4L0S - chains A and C; structure by X-ray diffraction, 1.90 A resolution.

[Chain A]
Molecule: Tankyrase-2
From: Homo sapiens
Notes: EC 2.4.2.30; fragment: C-terminal fragment
UniProtKB: Q9H2K2 (TNKS2_HUMAN); numbering as in UniProt (aligned over 946-1113)
Chain sequence (191 residues; each row starts with the number of its first residue):
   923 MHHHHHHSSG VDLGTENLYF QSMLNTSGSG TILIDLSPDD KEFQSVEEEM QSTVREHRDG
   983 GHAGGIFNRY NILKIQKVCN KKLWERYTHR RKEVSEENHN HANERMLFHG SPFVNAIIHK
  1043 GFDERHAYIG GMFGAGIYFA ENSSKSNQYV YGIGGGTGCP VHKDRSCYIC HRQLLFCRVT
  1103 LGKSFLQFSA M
Not modelled in the structure: 923-951, 1113
Differences from the reference sequence: expression tag (923-945)
Metal / ion sites: Zn2+: Cys1081, His1084, Cys1089, Cys1092
Residues lining bound ligands: 4-(4-oxo-4H-chromen-2-yl)benzonitrile (1UZ): Phe1030, His1031, Gly1032, Ser1033, Pro1034, Phe1035, His1048, Ala1049, Tyr1050, Tyr1060, Phe1061, Ala1062, Lys1067, Ser1068, Tyr1071, Ile1075
Curated features (UniProtKB/Swiss-Prot):
  - binding site (Zn(2+)): Cys1081, His1084, Cys1089, Cys1092
  - mutagenesis: Met1054 (M1054V: Loss of activity)

[Chain C]
Molecule: Tankyrase-2
From: Homo sapiens
Notes: EC 2.4.2.30; fragment: C-terminal fragment
UniProtKB: Q9H2K2 (TNKS2_HUMAN); residue numbers follow UniProt; this construct covers 1114-1162
Chain sequence (49 residues; each row starts with the number of its first residue):
  1114 KMAHSPPGHH SVTGRPSVNG LALAEYVIYR GEQAYPEYLI TYQIMRPEG
Not modelled in the structure: 1114, 1162

[How chain A and chain C interact]
Pairs across the interface (154):
  Leu958(A) - Tyr1151(C)  hydrophobic
  Glu964(A) - Tyr1151(C)  hydrogen bond
  Val968(A) - Tyr1151(C)
  Val968(A) - Ile1153(C)  hydrophobic
  Met972(A) - Tyr1155(C)  hydrophobic
  Arg977(A) - Asn1132(C)
  Arg977(A) - Leu1134(C)
  Arg977(A) - Ala1135(C)
  Gly986(A) - Ile1157(C)
  Ile988(A) - Met1158(C)
  Ile988(A) - Pro1160(C)
  Phe989(A) - Ile1157(C)  hydrophobic
  Phe989(A) - Met1158(C)
  Asn990(A) - Pro1160(C)
  Arg991(A) - Met1158(C)  hydrogen bond (backbone-backbone)
  Tyr992(A) - Tyr1155(C)  hydrophobic
  Tyr992(A) - Gln1156(C)
  Tyr992(A) - Met1158(C)
  Asn993(A) - Tyr1155(C)
  Asn993(A) - Gln1156(C)  hydrogen bond (backbone-backbone)
  Asn993(A) - Met1158(C)
  Ile994(A) - Thr1154(C)
  Ile994(A) - Tyr1155(C)  hydrophobic
  Leu995(A) - Thr1154(C)  hydrogen bond (backbone-backbone)
  Leu995(A) - Gln1156(C)
  Lys996(A) - Leu1152(C)
  Lys996(A) - Ile1153(C)
  Lys996(A) - Thr1154(C)  hydrogen bond (backbone-backbone)
  Ile997(A) - Leu1152(C)
  Gln998(A) - Glu1150(C)
  Gln998(A) - Tyr1151(C)
  Gln998(A) - Leu1152(C)  hydrogen bond (backbone-backbone)
  Lys999(A) - Glu1150(C)
  Lys999(A) - Tyr1151(C)
  Val1000(A) - Tyr1148(C)  hydrogen bond (backbone-side chain)
  Val1000(A) - Pro1149(C)
  Val1000(A) - Glu1150(C)  hydrogen bond (backbone-backbone)
  Val1000(A) - Leu1152(C)
  Cys1001(A) - Tyr1148(C)
  Asn1002(A) - Tyr1148(C)  hydrogen bond (backbone-side chain)
  Leu1005(A) - Tyr1148(C)  hydrophobic
  Trp1006(A) - Tyr1148(C)
  Trp1006(A) - Glu1150(C)
  Arg1008(A) - Glu1145(C)
  Tyr1009(A) - Glu1145(C)
  Tyr1009(A) - Gln1146(C)
  Tyr1009(A) - Ala1147(C)
  Tyr1009(A) - Tyr1148(C)
  Arg1012(A) - Arg1143(C)
  Arg1012(A) - Glu1145(C)
  Arg1012(A) - Gln1146(C)  hydrogen bond
  Val1016(A) - His1123(C)
  Glu1019(A) - His1123(C)  salt bridge
  Arg1027(A) - Tyr1139(C)  hydrogen bond
  Leu1029(A) - Tyr1139(C)  hydrophobic
  Val1036(A) - Leu1152(C)  hydrophobic
  Phe1044(A) - Gly1144(C)
  Phe1044(A) - Ala1147(C)  hydrophobic
  Glu1046(A) - Met1115(C)
  Phe1055(A) - Val1125(C)  hydrophobic
  Phe1055(A) - Gly1127(C)
  Phe1055(A) - Val1140(C)  hydrophobic
  Phe1055(A) - Tyr1142(C)  hydrogen bond (backbone-side chain)
  Ala1057(A) - Met1115(C)
  Ala1057(A) - Ala1116(C)  hydrogen bond (backbone-backbone)
  Ala1057(A) - Tyr1142(C)
  Gly1058(A) - Met1115(C)
  Gly1058(A) - Val1140(C)
  Gly1058(A) - Ile1141(C)
  Gly1058(A) - Tyr1142(C)
  Ile1059(A) - Met1115(C)  hydrophobic
  Ile1059(A) - Tyr1139(C)
  Ile1059(A) - Val1140(C)
  Ile1059(A) - Ile1141(C)  hydrogen bond (backbone-backbone)
  Ile1059(A) - Gly1144(C)
  Tyr1060(A) - Tyr1139(C)
  Tyr1060(A) - Val1140(C)  hydrophobic
  Phe1061(A) - Glu1138(C)
  Phe1061(A) - Tyr1139(C)  hydrogen bond (backbone-backbone)
  Phe1061(A) - Ile1141(C)  hydrophobic
  Phe1061(A) - Ala1147(C)  hydrophobic
  Glu1063(A) - Leu1136(C)
  Glu1063(A) - Ala1137(C)  hydrogen bond (backbone-backbone)
  Glu1063(A) - Tyr1139(C)  hydrogen bond
  Asn1064(A) - Ala1135(C)
  Asn1064(A) - Leu1136(C)  hydrogen bond (side chain-backbone)
  Lys1067(A) - Glu1138(C)
  Asn1069(A) - Tyr1155(C)  hydrogen bond
  Asn1069(A) - Ile1157(C)
  Val1072(A) - Tyr1155(C)
  Ser1088(A) - Ile1157(C)
  Cys1089(A) - Ile1157(C)
  Tyr1090(A) - Gln1156(C)
  Tyr1090(A) - Ile1157(C)
  Tyr1090(A) - Met1158(C)
  Tyr1090(A) - Arg1159(C)
  Ile1091(A) - Gln1156(C)  hydrogen bond (backbone-side chain)
  Cys1092(A) - Gln1156(C)
  His1093(A) - Tyr1155(C)
  His1093(A) - Gln1156(C)
  Arg1094(A) - Ile1153(C)
  Arg1094(A) - Thr1154(C)
  Arg1094(A) - Tyr1155(C)  hydrogen bond (backbone-backbone)
  Arg1094(A) - Ile1157(C)
  Gln1095(A) - Leu1152(C)
  Gln1095(A) - Ile1153(C)
  Gln1095(A) - Thr1154(C)  hydrogen bond
  Gln1095(A) - Tyr1155(C)
  Leu1096(A) - Tyr1151(C)
  Leu1096(A) - Leu1152(C)
  Leu1096(A) - Ile1153(C)  hydrogen bond (backbone-backbone)
  Leu1096(A) - Tyr1155(C)
  Leu1097(A) - Pro1149(C)  hydrophobic
  Leu1097(A) - Tyr1151(C)
  Leu1097(A) - Leu1152(C)  hydrophobic
  Phe1098(A) - Glu1150(C)  hydrogen bond (backbone-backbone)
  Phe1098(A) - Tyr1151(C)  hydrogen bond (backbone-backbone)
  Cys1099(A) - Tyr1148(C)
  Cys1099(A) - Pro1149(C)  hydrophobic
  Arg1100(A) - Ala1147(C)
  Arg1100(A) - Tyr1148(C)  hydrogen bond (backbone-backbone)
  Arg1100(A) - Glu1150(C)  salt bridge
  Val1101(A) - Ile1141(C)  hydrophobic
  Val1101(A) - Gln1146(C)
  Thr1102(A) - Ile1141(C)
  Thr1102(A) - Gln1146(C)  hydrogen bond (backbone-backbone)
  Leu1103(A) - His1123(C)
  Leu1103(A) - Ser1124(C)  hydrogen bond (backbone-side chain)
  Leu1103(A) - Tyr1139(C)  hydrophobic
  Gly1104(A) - His1123(C)
  Lys1105(A) - Gly1121(C)
  Lys1105(A) - His1122(C)
  Lys1105(A) - His1123(C)  hydrogen bond (backbone-backbone)
  Lys1105(A) - Ser1124(C)
  Ser1106(A) - His1122(C)
  Ser1106(A) - Ser1124(C)  hydrogen bond
  Ser1106(A) - Val1125(C)
  Ser1106(A) - Thr1126(C)  hydrogen bond
  Phe1107(A) - Pro1119(C)  hydrophobic
  Phe1107(A) - His1122(C)
  Phe1107(A) - Ser1124(C)  hydrogen bond (backbone-backbone)
  Phe1107(A) - Val1125(C)
  Phe1107(A) - Thr1126(C)  hydrogen bond (backbone-backbone)
  Leu1108(A) - Thr1126(C)
  Leu1108(A) - Arg1128(C)
  Gln1109(A) - Thr1126(C)  hydrogen bond (backbone-backbone)
  Gln1109(A) - Gly1127(C)
  Gln1109(A) - Arg1128(C)  hydrogen bond (backbone-backbone)
  Phe1110(A) - Arg1128(C)
  Ser1111(A) - Arg1128(C)  hydrogen bond (backbone-backbone)
  Ser1111(A) - Pro1129(C)
  Ser1111(A) - Ser1130(C)  hydrogen bond (backbone-backbone)
  Ala1112(A) - Ser1130(C)
  Ala1112(A) - Val1131(C)  hydrophobic
Other interface residues (no listed pair), chain A (83 interface residues in all): Leu955, Thr975, Glu978, Arg980, Gly987, Glu1015, Asn1020, Met1028, Phe1030, Ile1039, Ile1040, Asp1045, Ala1049, Ala1062
Other interface residues (no listed pair), chain C (43 interface residues in all): Glu1161

[In short]
83 residues of chain A and 43 residues of chain C are in contact; the contacts include 37 hydrogen bonds and 2
salt bridges. Polar pairs include Glu1019(A)-His1123(C), Arg1100(A)-Glu1150(C) and Glu964(A)-Tyr1151(C). Bound
to chain A: 4-(4-oxo-4H-chromen-2-yl)benzonitrile.
Here chain A is Tankyrase-2 and chain C is Tankyrase-2, both from Homo sapiens. Entry 4L0S (Tankyrase 2 in
complex with 4'-cyano flavone) was determined by X-ray diffraction (same publication as 4KZL, 4KZQ, 4KZU,
4L09, 4L0B, 4L0I and 10 further entries).
